3S5Z - chains A and B; structure by X-ray diffraction, 2.00 A resolution.

Chain A (and B):
Molecule: Alpha-galactosidase A
Source organism: Homo sapiens
Notes: EC 3.2.1.22; chain B of this document is another copy of the same molecule, construct and numbering; everything in this record applies to it too
UniProt: P06280 (AGAL_HUMAN); numbering as in UniProt (aligned over 32-429)
Amino-acid sequence (398 residues; each row starts with the number of its first residue):
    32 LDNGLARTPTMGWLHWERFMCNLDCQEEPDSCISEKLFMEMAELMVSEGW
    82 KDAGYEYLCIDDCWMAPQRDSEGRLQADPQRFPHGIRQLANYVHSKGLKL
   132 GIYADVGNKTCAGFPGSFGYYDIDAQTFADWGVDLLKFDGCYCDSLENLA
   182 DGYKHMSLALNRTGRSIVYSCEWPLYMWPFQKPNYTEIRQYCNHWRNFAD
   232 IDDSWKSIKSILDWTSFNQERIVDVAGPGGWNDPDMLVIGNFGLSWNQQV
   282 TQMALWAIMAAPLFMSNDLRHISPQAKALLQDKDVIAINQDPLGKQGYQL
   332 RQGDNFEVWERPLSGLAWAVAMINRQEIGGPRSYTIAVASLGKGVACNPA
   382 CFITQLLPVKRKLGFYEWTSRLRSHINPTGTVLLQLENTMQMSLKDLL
Unresolved in the structure: 422-429
Cystine bridges: Cys52-Cys94, Cys56-Cys63, Cys142-Cys172, Cys202-Cys223, Cys378-Cys382
Glycans and other covalent adducts: glycan linked to Asn192; N-acetylglucosamine (NAG) linked to Asn215
Ligand contacts:
  - beta-D-galactopyranose (GAL): Gln250, Glu251, Val254, Asp255, Tyr329, Lys374
  - alpha-D-galactopyranose (GLA): Trp47, Asp92, Asp93, Tyr134, Cys142, Ala143, Lys168, Asp170, Glu203, Tyr207, Arg227, Asp231
Reported in the primary citation:
  - binding site for alpha-D-galactopyranose: Asp170
  - catalytic residues: Asp170 (citing earlier work)

Interface between chain A and chain B:
Pairs across the interface (45; chain A residue first):
  Glu48(A) with Ile359(B); Gly360(B), hydrogen bond (backbone-backbone)
  Arg49(A) with Gly360(B); Gly361(B), hydrogen bond (backbone-backbone)
  Met51(A) with Gln357(B); Ile359(B), hydrophobic; Gly360(B)
  Glu58(A) with Arg404(B), salt bridge
  Glu59(A) with His406(B), salt bridge
  Asp233(A) with Glu358(B)
  Asp234(A) with Glu358(B), hydrogen bond (backbone-backbone)
  Ser235(A) with Glu358(B)
  Phe273(A) with Ser276(B), hydrogen bond (backbone-side chain); Asn278(B); Pro362(B); Asn408(B); Pro409(B); Thr410(B)
  Gly274(A) with Ser276(B); Gln279(B), hydrogen bond (backbone-side chain)
  Leu275(A) with Ser276(B)
  Ser276(A) with Phe273(B), hydrogen bond (side chain-backbone); Gly274(B); Leu275(B); Ser276(B)
  Asn278(A) with Phe273(B)
  Gln279(A) with Gly274(B), hydrogen bond (side chain-backbone)
  Gln357(A) with Met51(B)
  Glu358(A) with Asp233(B); Asp234(B), hydrogen bond (backbone-backbone); Ser235(B)
  Ile359(A) with Glu48(B); Met51(B), hydrophobic; Asp233(B)
  Gly360(A) with Glu48(B), hydrogen bond (backbone-backbone); Arg49(B); Met51(B)
  Gly361(A) with Arg49(B), hydrogen bond (backbone-backbone)
  Pro362(A) with Arg49(B); Phe273(B)
  Arg404(A) with Glu58(B), salt bridge
  His406(A) with Glu59(B), salt bridge
  Asn408(A) with Phe273(B)
  Pro409(A) with Phe273(B)
  Thr410(A) with Phe273(B)
Also at the interface, not in a pair above, chain A (27 interface residues in all): Ile232, Ser364
Also at the interface, not in a pair above, chain B (27 interface residues in all): Ile232, Ser364

In short:
Chain A and chain B each contribute 27 residues to their interface, with 10 hydrogen bonds and 4 salt bridges.
Among the polar pairs are Glu58(A)-Arg404(B), Glu59(A)-His406(B) and Phe273(A)-Ser276(B). Chain A binds
alpha-D-galactopyranose and beta-D-galactopyranose. N-acetylglucosamine is covalently linked to Asn215(A).
From the paper: the catalytic residue Asp170(A); a binding site for alpha-D-galactopyranose at Asp170(A).
Chain A and chain B are both Alpha-galactosidase A (Homo sapiens); the structure, Pharmacological Chaperoning
in Human alpha-Galactosidase, was determined by X-ray diffraction, deposited together with 3S5Y.
